8JPB - chains L and R of the 4 polymer chains in the assembly; structure by electron microscopy, 3.07 A resolution.

Chain L:
Protein: NTS(8-13)
Amino-acid sequence (6 residues; row label = number of the first residue in the row):
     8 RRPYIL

Chain R:
Protein: Neurotensin receptor type 1
Source organism: Homo sapiens
UniProt: P30989 (NTR1_HUMAN); numbering as in UniProt (aligned over 1-418)
Amino-acid sequence (418 residues; each row starts with the number of its first residue):
     1 MRLNSSAPGT PGTPAADPFQ RAQAGLEEAL LAPGFGNASG NASERVLAAP SSELDVNTDI
    61 YSKVLVTAVY LALFVVGTVG NTVTAFTLAR KKSLQSLQST VHYHLGSLAL SDLLTLLLAM
   121 PVELYNFIWV HHPWAFGDAG CRGYYFLRDA CTYATALNVA SLSVERYLAI CHPFKAKTLM
   181 SRSRTKKFIS AIWLASALLA VPMLFTMGEQ NRSADGQHAG GLVCTPTIHT ATVKVVIQVN
   241 TFMSFIFPMV VISVLNTIIA NKLTVMVRQA AEQGQVCTVG GEHSTFSMAI EPGRVQALRH
   301 GVRVLRAVVI AFVVCWLPYH VRRLMFCYIS DEQWTPFLYD FYHYFYMVTN ALFYVSSTIN
   361 PILYNLVSAN FRHIFLATLA CLCPVWRRRR KRPAFSRKAD SVSSNHTLSS NATRETLY
Disordered / not traced: 1-50, 89-99, 272-290, 379-418
Ligand contacts: SRW (2-[{2-(1-fluorocyclopropyl)-4-[4-(2-methoxyphenyl)piperidin-1-yl]quinazolin-6-yl}(methyl)amino]ethan-1-ol): L105, L108, V159, L162, S163, R166, I170, N256, L263, V304, L305, V308, N360, Y364, V367, S368, F371
Curated features (UniProtKB/Swiss-Prot):
  - region: V321 to Y344 (Neurotensin binding)
  - lipidation (S-palmitoyl cysteine): C381, C383
  - glycosylation (N-linked (GlcNAc...) asparagine): N4, N37, N41
  - mutagenesis: C381 (C381S: Abolishes palmitoylation; when associated with S-383), C383 (C383S: Abolishes palmitoylation; when associated with S-381)

Chain L / chain R interface:
Pairs across the interface (31):
  R8(L) with D55(R), hydrogen bond (side chain-backbone); W334(R); P336(R); Y339(R)
  R9(L) with T230(R); F326(R); I329(R), hydrogen bond (side chain-backbone); W334(R); Y339(R)
  P10(L) with F326(R); W334(R); Y339(R), hydrophobic; Y342(R), hydrophobic
  Y11(L) with L54(R), hydrogen bond (side chain-backbone); D55(R); V56(R); H132(R); V223(R), hydrophobic; C224(R); T225(R); Y339(R)
  I12(L) with F326(R); Y342(R), hydrogen bond (backbone-side chain)
  L13(L) with Y145(R), hydrogen bond (backbone-side chain); M207(R), hydrophobic; I237(R), hydrophobic; R322(R), hydrogen bond (backbone-side chain); R323(R); F326(R), hydrophobic; Y342(R); Y346(R)
Other interface residues (no listed pair), chain R (28 interface residues in all): E53, F127, P226, C327, S330, D331, D340, H343

Overview:
The interface between chain L and chain R involves 6 residues on one side and 28 on the other; the contacts
include 6 hydrogen bonds. Among the polar pairs are R8(L)-D55(R), R9(L)-I329(R) and Y11(L)-L54(R). Ligands of
chain R: compound SRW.
Chain L is NTS(8-13) and chain R is Neurotensin receptor type 1 (Homo sapiens); the structure, cryo-EM
structure of NTSR1-GRK2-Galpha(q) complexes 1, was determined by electron microscopy, deposited together with
8JPC, 8JPD, 8JPE and 8JPF.
